Entry 6M99 (electron microscopy, 3.40 A resolution); this record covers chains A and E of the 12 polymer chains in the assembly.

== Chain A ==
Molecule: VP2
Organism: Grass carp reovirus
UniProtKB: Q9E3V9 (Q9E3V9_9REOV); residues 1-1274 here = UniProt positions 1-1274
Amino-acid sequence (1274 residues; each row starts with the number of its first residue):
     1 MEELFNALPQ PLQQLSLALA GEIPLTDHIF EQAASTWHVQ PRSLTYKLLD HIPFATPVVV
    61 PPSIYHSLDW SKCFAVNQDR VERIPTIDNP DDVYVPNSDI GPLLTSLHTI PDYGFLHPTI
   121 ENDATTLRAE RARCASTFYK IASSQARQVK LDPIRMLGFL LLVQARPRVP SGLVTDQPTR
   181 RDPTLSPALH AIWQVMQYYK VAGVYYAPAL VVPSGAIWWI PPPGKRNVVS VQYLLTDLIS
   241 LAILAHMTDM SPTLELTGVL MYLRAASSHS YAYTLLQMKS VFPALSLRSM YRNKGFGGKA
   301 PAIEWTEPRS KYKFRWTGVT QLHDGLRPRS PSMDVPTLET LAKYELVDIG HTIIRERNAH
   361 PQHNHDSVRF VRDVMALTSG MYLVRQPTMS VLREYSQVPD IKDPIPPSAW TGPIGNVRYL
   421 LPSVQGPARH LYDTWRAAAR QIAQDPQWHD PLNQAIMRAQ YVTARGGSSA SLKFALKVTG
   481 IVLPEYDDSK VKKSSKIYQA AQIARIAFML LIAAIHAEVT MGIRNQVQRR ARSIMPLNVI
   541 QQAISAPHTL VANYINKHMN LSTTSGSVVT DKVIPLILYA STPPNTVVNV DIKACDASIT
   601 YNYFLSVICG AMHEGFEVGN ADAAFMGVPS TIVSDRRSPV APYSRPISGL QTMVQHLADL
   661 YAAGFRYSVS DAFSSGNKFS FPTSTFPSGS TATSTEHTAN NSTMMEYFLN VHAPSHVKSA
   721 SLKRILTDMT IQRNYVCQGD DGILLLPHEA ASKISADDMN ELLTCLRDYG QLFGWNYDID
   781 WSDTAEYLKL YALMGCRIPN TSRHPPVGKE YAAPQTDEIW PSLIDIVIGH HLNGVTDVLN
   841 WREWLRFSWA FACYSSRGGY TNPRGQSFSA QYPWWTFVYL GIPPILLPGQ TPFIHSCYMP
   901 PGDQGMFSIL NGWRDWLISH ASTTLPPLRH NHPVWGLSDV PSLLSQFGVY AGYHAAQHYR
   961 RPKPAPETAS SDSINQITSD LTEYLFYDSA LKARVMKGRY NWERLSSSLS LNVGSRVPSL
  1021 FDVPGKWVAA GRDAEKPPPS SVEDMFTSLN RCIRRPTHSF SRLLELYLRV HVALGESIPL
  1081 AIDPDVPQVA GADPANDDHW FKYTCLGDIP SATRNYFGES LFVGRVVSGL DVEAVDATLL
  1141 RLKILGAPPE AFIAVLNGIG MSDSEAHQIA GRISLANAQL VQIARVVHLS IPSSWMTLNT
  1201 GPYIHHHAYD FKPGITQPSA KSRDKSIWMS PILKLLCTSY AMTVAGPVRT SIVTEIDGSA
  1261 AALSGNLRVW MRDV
Disordered / not traced: 1
What the authors report for this chain:
  - catalytic residues: D591, D740, D741 (by similarity / conservation)

== Chain E ==
Molecule: VP3
Organism: Grass carp reovirus
UniProtKB: Q9E3V8 (Q9E3V8_9REOV); residue numbers follow UniProt; this construct covers 1-1214
Amino-acid sequence (1214 residues; numbered 1 to 1214; the number before each row is that of its first residue):
     1 MPRRSARKAQ SAIASPADTN VVPAKDAPTT NSPPSTTSPN QAAADANQQQ AGIVSSQSGP
    61 NAVGDSAPSS SVNNDGDIIT RPTSDSIAAV ANATKPAAVV SDPQSMKVTP IVNPSSYVCN
   121 VCNARFSTMS ALSEHLRSDH RDDASTLLAT PMINNAIRSF LTAWDDIRIL SPDVSSKSLS
   181 AYLDSAVANG PELIIEDTGL CTSFMLLDNI PSAHLTKELI GFTWFMQMYQ MTPPLPEGAV
   241 NRIVCMTNWA SLGDEGRGLE VRLPPPTDSS VHAYKTVLSR GYIDNAQFNP LALRSNVLLM
   301 LLQFTLSNLK INKSSTFTSD VTTITSGRMI RAFEGRPELL ALAYPGRAVL PTQTKNAQFL
   361 STAIADRIGR LDRANLIGGE VSAMVECMEL CDALTLHIRE TYIMLLRSMH QDPTQIVQIV
   421 NECANNLLNS TIPISLRPTI LCPWFASSED LRLQQVMHLV NISSNTAAAL PLVEALSTLL
   481 RSVTPLVLDP TVLTNAITTI SESTTQTISP ISEILRLLQP MGNDYAAFWK CIASWAYNGL
   541 VTTVLSEDAF PDSSQSITHL PSMWKCLFLT LAGPMTSDPH SPVKVFMALA NLLAQPEPIA
   601 IGVPGMHQTT PASQFSHPGV WPPGFLNPQL INPQQAPLLR AFAEHIRANW PQPSEFGYGS
   661 TLQGSANLFI PSNRMVYPWP NQPLPRLTVA PTYDSAMSNW ISTTIAFFIR VVNSVNMTAT
   721 VNDLTRRTMT GVMTAMRQVK TMTPFYIQHM CPTELSVLAS VTVTPPFQVP FTRLVQNDVI
   781 TNVLVARVDP AQRGDAAVDI RATHATFAAA LPVDPAAIVV AMLCGQTETN LIPSHHYGKA
   841 FAPLFASNAM FTRNQRAVIT REAFVCARSA VAQCQDAGFL VPRPLDALRQ FDVTSAAAAE
   901 IMHAVNDAFK TAFDLDGALL DGLALYGDPR IADLSAAYLQ YGGNVVREHV PPGPSHIHRA
   961 LQQVESTFMA EMNLFNVARG NLYLVQTATN GNWSPMAPVA APPFVRGGPN VRVVGRFGTI
  1021 VPRPNGLEPQ LIDDGNVPRD IAGDWVYPSD VLQVSVAVFR DYVWPMVKAG RTRVLVELGH
  1081 YVYTLHYYDP QISLDEAPIL EEWLSKINPA GIPPVPFCIP IPQVYPCITA RRVHYAFTSE
  1141 NNNDSLFSTN AASIDTAFGE NAAVSPLRWP GLVDPNYRVG TNDLPNRITL YNSLYRYNFT
  1201 YPTLDGIMYV RSAT
Disordered / not traced: 1-147, 1212-1214

== How chain A and chain E interact ==
Residue-residue contacts (94):
  G172(A) - T150(E)
  G172(A) - N154(E)  hydrogen bond (backbone-side chain)
  L173(A) - I153(E)
  V174(A) - N154(E)
  T175(A) - I157(E)
  F296(A) - S176(E)  hydrogen bond (backbone-side chain)
  G297(A) - S176(E)
  K299(A) - D173(E)
  E304(A) - V487(E)
  W305(A) - V487(E)
  W305(A) - D489(E)
  T306(A) - D489(E)
  T306(A) - T491(E)
  E307(A) - V487(E)
  E307(A) - D489(E)  hydrogen bond (backbone-side chain)
  E307(A) - Q826(E)
  E307(A) - T827(E)
  E307(A) - E828(E)  hydrogen bond (side chain-backbone)
  P308(A) - Q826(E)
  R315(A) - P490(E)
  R315(A) - T491(E)
  W316(A) - N523(E)
  W316(A) - Y525(E)
  T317(A) - L488(E)
  T317(A) - N523(E)
  T317(A) - Y525(E)  hydrogen bond (backbone-backbone)
  T317(A) - A526(E)
  G318(A) - N523(E)  hydrogen bond (backbone-backbone)
  G318(A) - D524(E)
  V319(A) - R481(E)  hydrogen bond (backbone-side chain)
  T320(A) - R481(E)  hydrogen bond
  Q321(A) - D173(E)
  Q321(A) - V174(E)
  Q321(A) - E474(E)
  L322(A) - S176(E)
  H323(A) - S180(E)
  H323(A) - L183(E)
  H323(A) - D184(E)
  H323(A) - T478(E)
  D324(A) - S180(E)  hydrogen bond
  D324(A) - D184(E)  hydrogen bond (backbone-side chain)
  G325(A) - D184(E)  hydrogen bond (backbone-side chain)
  Q362(A) - S176(E)  hydrogen bond
  A720(A) - R1211(E)  hydrogen bond (backbone-side chain)
  S721(A) - R1211(E)
  R724(A) - G838(E)  hydrogen bond (side chain-backbone)
  R724(A) - K839(E)
  R724(A) - R1211(E)
  D728(A) - H835(E)  salt bridge
  D728(A) - K839(E)  salt bridge
  R733(A) - E828(E)  salt bridge
  H748(A) - R481(E)
  H748(A) - S482(E)  hydrogen bond (side chain-backbone)
  E749(A) - H836(E)  salt bridge
  E749(A) - K839(E)
  E749(A) - A840(E)
  K753(A) - P843(E)
  K753(A) - L844(E)
  T891(A) - T150(E)  hydrogen bond
  S1077(A) - A156(E)
  S1077(A) - S159(E)  hydrogen bond
  S1077(A) - F160(E)  hydrogen bond (side chain-backbone)
  P1079(A) - P520(E)  hydrophobic
  L1080(A) - F160(E)  hydrophobic
  L1080(A) - A163(E)
  L1080(A) - W164(E)  hydrophobic
  L1080(A) - N523(E)
  A1081(A) - N523(E)
  D1083(A) - W164(E)  hydrogen bond
  P1084(A) - W164(E)
  D1085(A) - W164(E)
  W1100(A) - F160(E)  hydrophobic
  F1101(A) - I157(E)  hydrophobic
  F1101(A) - F160(E)  hydrophobic
  T1104(A) - F160(E)
  C1105(A) - F160(E)  hydrophobic
  R1114(A) - T498(E)
  P1202(A) - Q519(E)
  H1205(A) - L515(E)
  H1206(A) - S512(E)
  H1206(A) - L515(E)
  H1206(A) - R516(E)  hydrogen bond (backbone-side chain)
  H1206(A) - Q519(E)
  H1207(A) - R516(E)
  Y1209(A) - R516(E)  hydrogen bond
  F1211(A) - T507(E)
  P1213(A) - T507(E)
  V1244(A) - I153(E)  hydrophobic
  A1245(A) - I153(E)
  P1247(A) - A156(E)
  P1247(A) - I157(E)
  P1247(A) - F160(E)  hydrophobic
  R1249(A) - M152(E)  hydrogen bond (side chain-backbone)
  R1249(A) - A156(E)
Interface residues without a listed pair, chain A (65 interface residues in all): A302, K723, Q890, I894, E1076, D1224, S1226, I1227, G1246
Interface residues without a listed pair, chain E (54 interface residues in all): L148, I167, P172, L179, T504, T505, M521

== Overview ==
65 residues of chain A and 54 residues of chain E are in contact, with 22 hydrogen bonds and 4 salt bridges.
Polar contacts include D728(A)-H835(E), D728(A)-K839(E) and R733(A)-E828(E). From the paper: catalytic
residues D591(A), D740(A) and D741(A).
Chain A is VP2 and chain E is VP3, both from Grass carp reovirus; the structure, In situ structure of
transcriptional enzyme complex and asymmetric inner capsid protein of aquareovirus at primed ..., was
determined by electron microscopy.
